PDB entry 3RNN | X-ray diffraction, 1.75 A resolution | chains A and C

[Chain A (and C)]
Molecule: Glutamate receptor 2
Organism: Homo sapiens
Notes: chain C of this document is another copy of the same molecule, construct and numbering; everything in this record applies to it too
Reference sequence: P42262 (GRIA2_HUMAN); the construct has insertions or renumbered stretches relative to UniProt, so the offset changes along the chain: 3-117 = UniProt 413-527; 120-279 = UniProt 653-812
Sequence (292 residues; row label = number of the first residue in the row; numbers below 1 keep their minus sign (Arg-12 is residue -12)):
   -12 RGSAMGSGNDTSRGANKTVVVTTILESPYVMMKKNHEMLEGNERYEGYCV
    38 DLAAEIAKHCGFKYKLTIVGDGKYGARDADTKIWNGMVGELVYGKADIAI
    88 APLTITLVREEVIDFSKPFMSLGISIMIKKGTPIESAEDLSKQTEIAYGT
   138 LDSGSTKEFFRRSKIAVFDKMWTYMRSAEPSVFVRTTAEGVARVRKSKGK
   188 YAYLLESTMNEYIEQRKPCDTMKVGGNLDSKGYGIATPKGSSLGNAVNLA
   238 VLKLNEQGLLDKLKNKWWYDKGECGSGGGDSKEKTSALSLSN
Disordered / not traced: -12 to 2, 262-279 (chain C: -12 to 3, 262-279)
Sequence notes: expression tag (-12 to 2); linker (118-119)
Curated features (UniProtKB/Swiss-Prot):
  - binding site (L-glutamate): Pro89, Thr91, Arg96, Ser142, Thr143, Glu193
  - glycosylation: Asn3 (N-linked (GlcNAc...) asparagine)
  - modified residue (Phosphoserine): Ser150, Ser184
Cystine bridges: Cys206-Cys261
Bound ions: Zn2+: Glu42, His46 (shared with 1 residue of chain B)
Residues lining bound ligands:
  - glutamic acid (GLU): Tyr61, Pro89, Leu90, Thr91, Arg96, Leu138, Gly141, Ser142, Thr143, Leu192, Glu193, Met196, Tyr220
  - RNN (N,N'-(benzene-1,4-diyldiethane-2,1-diyl)dipropane-2-sulfonamide): Ile92, Lys104, Pro105, Met107, Ser108, Ser217, Lys218, Gly219, Val238, Leu239, Asn242

[Chain A / chain C interface]
Residue-residue contacts (27; chain A residue first):
  Ile92(A) - Lys104(C)
  Ile92(A) - Leu239(C)  hydrophobic
  Thr93(A) - Glu243(C)
  Leu94(A) - Leu236(C)
  Leu94(A) - Leu239(C)  hydrophobic
  Leu94(A) - Lys240(C)
  Leu94(A) - Glu243(C)  hydrogen bond (backbone-side chain)
  Glu97(A) - Lys104(C)  salt bridge
  Glu97(A) - Asn235(C)  hydrogen bond
  Glu97(A) - Leu236(C)
  Glu97(A) - Leu239(C)
  Phe102(A) - Lys104(C)  hydrogen bond (backbone-side chain)
  Ser103(A) - Lys104(C)
  Lys104(A) - Glu97(C)  salt bridge
  Lys104(A) - Phe102(C)  hydrogen bond (side chain-backbone)
  Lys104(A) - Ser103(C)
  Pro105(A) - Pro105(C)
  Ser217(A) - Asn242(C)  hydrogen bond (backbone-side chain)
  Asn235(A) - Glu97(C)  hydrogen bond
  Leu236(A) - Leu94(C)  hydrophobic
  Leu239(A) - Ile92(C)  hydrophobic
  Leu239(A) - Glu97(C)
  Lys240(A) - Leu94(C)
  Asn242(A) - Ser217(C)  hydrogen bond (side chain-backbone)
  Glu243(A) - Thr93(C)
  Glu243(A) - Leu94(C)  hydrogen bond (side chain-backbone)
  Gln244(A) - Lys151(C)  hydrogen bond
Interface residues without a listed pair, chain A (18 interface residues in all): Asp216, Asp248
Interface residues without a listed pair, chain C (18 interface residues in all): Lys218, Asp248

[In short]
Chain A and chain C each contribute 18 residues to their interface, with 9 hydrogen bonds and 2 salt bridges.
Polar contacts include Glu97(A)-Lys104(C), Leu94(A)-Glu243(C) and Glu97(A)-Asn235(C). Chain A binds compound
RNN and glutamic acid. From UniProt: 6 L-glutamate-binding residues on chain A.
Chain A and chain C are both Glutamate receptor 2 (Homo sapiens); the structure, Crystal Structure of iGluR2
Ligand Binding Domain with Symmetric Sulfonamide Containing Potentiator, was determined by X-ray diffraction
(same publication as 3RN8).
